Entry 9D49 (electron microscopy, 2.65 A resolution); this record covers chains A and N of the 12 polymer chains in the assembly.

# Chain A
Name: Fatty acid synthase subunit beta
From: Saccharomyces cerevisiae
Notes: EC 2.3.1.86, 4.2.1.59, 1.3.1.9, 2.3.1.38, 2.3.1.39, 3.1.2.14
UniProtKB: P07149 (FAS1_YEAST); residues 1-2051 here = UniProt positions 1-2051
Chain sequence (2051 residues; numbered 1 to 2051; the number before each row is that of its first residue):
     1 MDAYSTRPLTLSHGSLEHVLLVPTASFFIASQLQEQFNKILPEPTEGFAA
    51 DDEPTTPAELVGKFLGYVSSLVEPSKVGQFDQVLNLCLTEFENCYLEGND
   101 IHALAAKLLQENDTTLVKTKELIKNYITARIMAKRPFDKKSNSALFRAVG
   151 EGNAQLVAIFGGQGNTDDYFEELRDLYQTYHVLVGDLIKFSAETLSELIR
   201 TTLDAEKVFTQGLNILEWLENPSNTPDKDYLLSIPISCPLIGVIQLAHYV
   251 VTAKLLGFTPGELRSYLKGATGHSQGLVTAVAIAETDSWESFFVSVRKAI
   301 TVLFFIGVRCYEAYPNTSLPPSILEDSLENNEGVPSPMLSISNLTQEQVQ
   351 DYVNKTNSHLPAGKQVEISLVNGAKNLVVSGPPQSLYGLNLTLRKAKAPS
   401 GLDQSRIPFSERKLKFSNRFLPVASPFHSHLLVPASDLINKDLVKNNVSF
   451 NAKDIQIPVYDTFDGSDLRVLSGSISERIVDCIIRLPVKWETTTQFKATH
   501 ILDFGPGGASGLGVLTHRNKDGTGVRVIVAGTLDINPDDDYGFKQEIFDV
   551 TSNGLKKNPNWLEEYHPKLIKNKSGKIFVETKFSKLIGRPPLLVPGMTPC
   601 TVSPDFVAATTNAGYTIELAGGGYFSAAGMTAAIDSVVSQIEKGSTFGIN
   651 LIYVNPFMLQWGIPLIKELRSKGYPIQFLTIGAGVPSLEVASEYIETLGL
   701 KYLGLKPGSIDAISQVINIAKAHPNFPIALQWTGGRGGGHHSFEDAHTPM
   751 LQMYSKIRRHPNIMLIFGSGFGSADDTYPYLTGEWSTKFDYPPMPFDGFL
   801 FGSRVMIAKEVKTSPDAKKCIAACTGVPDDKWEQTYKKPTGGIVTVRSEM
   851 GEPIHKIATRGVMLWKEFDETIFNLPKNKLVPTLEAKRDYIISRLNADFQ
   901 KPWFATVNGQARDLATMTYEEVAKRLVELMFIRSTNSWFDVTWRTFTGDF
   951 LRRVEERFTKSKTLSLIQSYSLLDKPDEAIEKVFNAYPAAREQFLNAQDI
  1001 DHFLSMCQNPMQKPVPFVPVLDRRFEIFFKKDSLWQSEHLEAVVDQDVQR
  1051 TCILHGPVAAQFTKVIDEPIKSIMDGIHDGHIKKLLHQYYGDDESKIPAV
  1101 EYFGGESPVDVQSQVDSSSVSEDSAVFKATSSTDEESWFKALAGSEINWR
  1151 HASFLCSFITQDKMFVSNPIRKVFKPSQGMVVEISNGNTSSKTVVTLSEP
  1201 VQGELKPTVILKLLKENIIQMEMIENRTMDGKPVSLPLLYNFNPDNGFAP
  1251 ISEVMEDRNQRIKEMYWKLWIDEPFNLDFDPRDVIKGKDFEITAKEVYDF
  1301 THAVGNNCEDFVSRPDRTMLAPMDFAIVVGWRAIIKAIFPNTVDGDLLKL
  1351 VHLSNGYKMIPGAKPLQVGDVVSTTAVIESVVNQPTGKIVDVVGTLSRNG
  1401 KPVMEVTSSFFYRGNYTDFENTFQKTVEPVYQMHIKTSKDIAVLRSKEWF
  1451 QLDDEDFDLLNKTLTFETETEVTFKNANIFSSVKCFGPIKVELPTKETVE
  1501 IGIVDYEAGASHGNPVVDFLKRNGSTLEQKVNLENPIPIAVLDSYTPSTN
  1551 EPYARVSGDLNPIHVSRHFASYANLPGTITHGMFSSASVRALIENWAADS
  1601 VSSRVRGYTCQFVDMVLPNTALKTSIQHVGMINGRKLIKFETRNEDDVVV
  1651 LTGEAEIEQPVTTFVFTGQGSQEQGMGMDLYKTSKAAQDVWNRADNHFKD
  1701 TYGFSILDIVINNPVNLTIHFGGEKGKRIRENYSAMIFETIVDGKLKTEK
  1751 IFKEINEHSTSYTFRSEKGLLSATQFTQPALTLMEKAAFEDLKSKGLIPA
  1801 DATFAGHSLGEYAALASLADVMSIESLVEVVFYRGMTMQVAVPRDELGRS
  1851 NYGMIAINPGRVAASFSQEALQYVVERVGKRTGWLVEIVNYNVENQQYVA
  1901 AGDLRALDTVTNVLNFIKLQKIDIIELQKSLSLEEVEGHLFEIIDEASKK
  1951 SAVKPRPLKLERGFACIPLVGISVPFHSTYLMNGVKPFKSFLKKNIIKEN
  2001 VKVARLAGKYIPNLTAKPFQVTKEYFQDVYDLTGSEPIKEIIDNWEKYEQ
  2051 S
Disordered / not traced: 1-4, 75-77, 1110-1121, 1923-1933, 2051
Small-molecule neighbours: FMN (flavin mononucleotide): Pro595, Gly596, Met597, Thr598, Cys600, Ile652, Gly682, Ala683, Lys706, Thr733, Arg736, Gly737, Gly738, Gly739, Ser769, Gly770, Phe771, Leu800, Phe801, Gly802, Ser803, Met806, Leu1054, His1055, Gly1056, Ala1059
Curated features (UniProtKB/Swiss-Prot):
  - active site: Ser274 (For acetyltransferase activity), Ser1808 (For malonyltransferase activity)
  - modified residue: Met1 (N-acetylmethionine), Thr733 (Phosphothreonine), Ser1121 (Phosphoserine)
  - cross-link: Lys1364 (Glycyl lysine isopeptide (Lys-Gly) (interchain with G-Cter in ubiquitin))

# Chain N
Name: Fatty acid synthase subunit alpha
From: Saccharomyces cerevisiae
Notes: EC 2.3.1.86, 1.1.1.100, 2.3.1.41
UniProtKB: P19097 (FAS2_YEAST); numbering as in UniProt (aligned over 1-1887)
Chain sequence (1887 residues; numbered 1 to 1887; the number before each row is that of its first residue):
     1 MKPEVEQELAHILLTELLAYQFASPVRWIETQDVFLKDFNTERVVEIGPS
    51 PTLAGMAQRTLKNKYESYDAALSLHREILCYSKDAKEIYYTPDPSELAAK
   101 EEPAKEEAPAPTPAASAPAPAAAAPAPVAAAAPAAAAAEIADEPVKASLL
   151 LHVLVAHKLKKSLDSIPMSKTIKDLVGGKSTVQNEILGDLGKEFGTTPEK
   201 PEETPLEELAETFQDTFSGALGKQSSSLLSRLISSKMPGGFTITVARKYL
   251 QTRWGLPSGRQDGVLLVALSNEPAARLGSEADAKAFLDSMAQKYASIVGV
   301 DLSSAASASGAAGAGAAAGAAMIDAGALEEITKDHKVLARQQLQVLARYL
   351 KMDLDNGERKFLKEKDTVAELQAQLDYLNAELGEFFVNGVATSFSRKKAR
   401 TFDSSWNWAKQSLLSLYFEIIHGVLKNVDREVVSEAINIMNRSNDALIKF
   451 MEYHISNTDETKGENYQLVKTLGEQLIENCKQVLDVDPVYKDVAKPTGPK
   501 TAIDKNGNITYSEEPREKVRKLSQYVQEMALGGPITKESQPTIEEDLTRV
   551 YKAISAQADKQDISSSTRVEFEKLYSDLMKFLESSKEIDPSQTTQLAGMD
   601 VEDALDKDSTKEVASLPNKSTISKTVSSTIPRETIPFLHLRKKTPAGDWK
   651 YDRQLSSLFLDGLEKAAFNGVTFKDKYVLITGAGKGSIGAEVLQGLLQGG
   701 AKVVVTTSRFSKQVTDYYQSIYAKYGAKGSTLIVVPFNQGSKQDVEALIE
   751 FIYDTEKNGGLGWDLDAIIPFAAIPEQGIELEHIDSKSEFAHRIMLTNIL
   801 RMMGCVKKQKSARGIETRPAQVILPMSPNHGTFGGDGMYSESKLSLETLF
   851 NRWHSESWANQLTVCGAIIGWTRGTGLMSANNIIAEGIEKMGVRTFSQKE
   901 MAFNLLGLLTPEVVELCQKSPVMADLNGGLQFVPELKEFTAKLRKELVET
   951 SEVRKAVSIETALEHKVVNGNSADAAYAQVEIQPRANIQLDFPELKPYKQ
  1001 VKQIAPAELEGLLDLERVIVVTGFAEVGPWGSARTRWEMEAFGEFSLEGC
  1051 VEMAWIMGFISYHNGNLKGRPYTGWVDSKTKEPVDDKDVKAKYETSILEH
  1101 SGIRLIEPELFNGYNPEKKEMIQEVIVEEDLEPFEASKETAEQFKHQHGD
  1151 KVDIFEIPETGEYSVKLLKGATLYIPKALRFDRLVAGQIPTGWNAKTYGI
  1201 SDDIISQVDPITLFVLVSVVEAFIASGITDPYEMYKYVHVSEVGNCSGSG
  1251 MGGVSALRGMFKDRFKDEPVQNDILQESFINTMSAWVNMLLISSSGPIKT
  1301 PVGACATSVESVDIGVETILSGKARICIVGGYDDFQEEGSFEFGNMKATS
  1351 NTLEEFEHGRTPAEMSRPATTTRNGFMEAQGAGIQIIMQADLALKMGVPI
  1401 YGIVAMAATATDKIGRSVPAPGKGILTTAREHHSSVKYASPNLNMKYRKR
  1451 QLVTREAQIKDWVENELEALKLEAEEIPSEDQNEFLLERTREIHNEAESQ
  1501 LRAAQQQWGNDFYKRDPRIAPLRGALATYGLTIDDLGVASFHGTSTKAND
  1551 KNESATINEMMKHLGRSEGNPVIGVFQKFLTGHPKGAAGAWMMNGALQIL
  1601 NSGIIPGNRNADNVDKILEQFEYVLYPSKTLKTDGVRAVSITSFGFGQKG
  1651 GQAIVVHPDYLYGAITEDRYNEYVAKVSAREKSAYKFFHNGMIYNKLFVS
  1701 KEHAPYTDELEEDVYLDPLARVSKDKKSGSLTFNSKNIQSKDSYINANTI
  1751 ETAKMIENMTKEKVSNGGVGVDVELITSINVENDTFIERNFTPQEIEYCS
  1801 AQPSVQSSFAGTWSAKEAVFKSLGVKSLGGGAALKDIEIVRVNKNAPAVE
  1851 LHGNAKKAAEEAGVTDVKVSISHDDLQAVAVAVSTKK
Disordered / not traced: 95-328, 540-622, 875-879, 972-978, 1745-1887
Covalently attached groups: Palmitoyl-CoA (PKZ) linked to Arg520
Small-molecule neighbours: Palmitoyl-CoA (PKZ): Leu413, Leu414, Leu416, Tyr417, Ile420, Arg430, Val432, Val433, Ala436, Ile437, Met440, Phe450, Met451, His454, Ile455, Val469, Leu472, Gly473, Gln475, Leu476, Asn479, Lys491, Val493, Lys521
Curated features (UniProtKB/Swiss-Prot):
  - active site (For beta-ketoacyl synthase activity): Cys1305, His1542, His1583
  - binding site (acetyl-CoA): Asp1772 to Glu1774, Tyr1798, Ser1808, Glu1817 to Ser1827, Arg1841 to Lys1844, Ile1871 to His1873
  - binding site (Mg(2+)): Asp1772, Val1773, Glu1774, Ser1872, His1873
  - modified residue: Ser50 (Phosphoserine), Ser180 (O-(pantetheine 4'-phosphoryl)serine), Ser523 (Phosphoserine), Ser958 (Phosphoserine), Ser1440 (Phosphoserine)
  - cross-link: Lys37 (Glycyl lysine isopeptide (Lys-Gly) (interchain with G-Cter in ubiquitin))
  - mutagenesis: Gly1250 (G1250S: Cerulenin-resistance), Val1769 (V1769D: Does not affect oligomerization; when associated with S-1771 and L-1773 or S-1771; L-1773; S-1879 and E-1881), Gly1770 (G1770D: Loss of transferase activity), Val1771 (V1771S: Does not affect oligomerization but lacks transferase activity; when associated with D-1769 and L-1773 or D-1769; L-1773; S-1879 and E-1881), Asp1772 (D1772S: Loss of transferase activity; when associated with S-1774), Val1773 (V1773L: Does not affect oligomerization but lacks transferase activity; when associated with D-1769 and S-1771 or D-1769; S-1771; S-1879 and E-1881), Glu1774 (E1774S: Loss of transferase activity; when associated with S-1772), Arg1841 (R1841A: Loss off transferase activity), Val1879 (V1879S: Does not affect oligomerization but lacks transferase activity; when associated with D-1769; S-1771; L-1773 and E-1881), Val1881 (V1881E: Does not affect oligomerization but lacks transferase activity; when associated with D-1769; S-1771; L-1773 and S-1879)

# How chain A and chain N interact
Residue-residue contacts (10; chain A residue first):
  His1720(A) - Thr817(N)  hydrogen bond (backbone-side chain)
  His1720(A) - Arg818(N)  hydrogen bond
  Phe1721(A) - Thr817(N)
  Gly1722(A) - Thr817(N)  hydrogen bond (backbone-backbone)
  Gly1722(A) - Gln918(N)
  Gly1723(A) - Gln918(N)  hydrogen bond (backbone-side chain)
  Lys1725(A) - Thr817(N)
  Gly1726(A) - Thr817(N)
  Lys1727(A) - Glu915(N)
  Lys1727(A) - Gln918(N)  hydrogen bond
Other interface residues (no listed pair), chain A (8 interface residues in all): Ile1729
Other interface residues (no listed pair), chain N (6 interface residues in all): Glu816, Pro819

# In short
8 residues of chain A and 6 residues of chain N are in contact; the contacts include 5 hydrogen bonds. Among
the polar pairs are His1720(A)-Thr817(N), His1720(A)-Arg818(N) and Gly1723(A)-Gln918(N). Chain A binds flavin
mononucleotide. Palmitoyl-CoA is covalently linked to Arg520(N).
Here chain A is Fatty acid synthase subunit beta and chain N is Fatty acid synthase subunit alpha, both from
Saccharomyces cerevisiae. Entry 9D49 (Atomic model of triple mutant S. cerevisiae Fatty Acid Synthase (FAS) in
complex with Palmitoyl-CoA (in ...) was determined by electron microscopy together with 9P4V, 9P4W, 9D47, 9D48
and 9D4A from the same study.
